5DS5 - chains B and H of the 8 polymer chains in the assembly; structure by X-ray diffraction, 2.95 A resolution.

# Chain B
Molecule: CRISPR-associated endonuclease Cas1
From: Escherichia coli (strain K12)
Notes: EC 3.1.-.-
UniProtKB: Q46896 (CAS1_ECOLI); residue numbers follow UniProt; this construct covers 1-305
Chain sequence (306 residues; each row starts with the number of its first residue; numbering starts at 0):
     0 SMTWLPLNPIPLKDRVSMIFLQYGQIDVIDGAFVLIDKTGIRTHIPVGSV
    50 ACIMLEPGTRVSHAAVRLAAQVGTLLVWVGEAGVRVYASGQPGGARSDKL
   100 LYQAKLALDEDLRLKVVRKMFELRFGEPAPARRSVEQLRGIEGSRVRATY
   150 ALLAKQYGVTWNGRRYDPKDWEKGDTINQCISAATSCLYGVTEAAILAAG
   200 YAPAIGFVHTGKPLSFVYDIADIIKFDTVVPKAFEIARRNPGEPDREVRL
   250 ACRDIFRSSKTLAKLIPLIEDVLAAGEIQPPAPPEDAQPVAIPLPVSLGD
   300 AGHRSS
Unresolved in the structure: 0-3, 281-305
Differences from the reference sequence: expression tag (0)
Swiss-Prot annotation at these positions:
  - binding site (Mg(2+)): Glu-141, His-208, Asp-221
Bound ions: Mg2+: Glu-141, Asp-221 (shared with DT19(H), DG20(H) of chain H)
From the paper describing this entry:
  - Mg2+ coordination: Glu-141, Asp-221
  - mutagenesis - R59D, R66D: decreased binding to 5 nt overhang protospacer
  - mutagenesis - R59D, R66D: decreased catalytic activity on protospacer substrates
  - mutagenesis - Y22A: decreased catalytic activity on splayed ends

# Chain H
Molecule: 28-nt DNA strand
Sequence (28 nucleotides; numbered 1 to 28; the number before each row is that of its first residue):
     1 ATTTACTACTCGTTCTGGTGTTTCTCGT
Bound ions: Mg2+: DT19, DG20 (shared with Glu-141(B), Asp-221(B) of chain B)

# Chain B / chain H interface
Residue-residue contacts (9):
  Asp-26(B) / DT3(H)  phosphate contact
  Val-27(B) / DT3(H)  hydrogen bond to the phosphate
  Val-27(B) / DT4(H)  phosphate contact
  Ile-28(B) / DT4(H)  phosphate contact
  Asp-29(B) / DT4(H)  hydrogen bond to the phosphate
  Gly-30(B) / DT4(H)  hydrogen bond to the phosphate
  Ser-61(B) / DT2(H)  phosphate contact
  Ser-61(B) / DT3(H)  hydrogen bond to the phosphate
  Ala-63(B) / DT3(H)  sugar contact
Other interface residues (no listed pair), chain B (8 interface residues in all): Ile-25
Other interface residues (no listed pair), chain H (4 interface residues in all): DA5

# Overview
Chain B and chain H form an interface of 8 and 4 residues respectively; the contacts include 4 hydrogen bonds.
Polar contacts include Val-27(B)/DT3(H), Asp-29(B)/DT4(H) and Gly-30(B)/DT4(H). The paper reports that R59D
and R66D of chain B reduce binding to 5 nt overhang protospacer; Mg2+ coordination by Glu-141(B) and
Asp-221(B).
Chain B is CRISPR-associated endonuclease Cas1 (Escherichia coli (strain K12)) and chain H is a 28-nt DNA
strand; the structure, Crystal structure the Escherichia coli Cas1-Cas2 complex bound to protospacer DNA and
Mg, was determined by X-ray diffraction, deposited together with 5DS4 and 5DS6.
